2FOT - chains A and C; structure by X-ray diffraction, 2.45 A resolution.

Chain A:
Molecule: Calmodulin
Source organism: Bos taurus
UniProt: P62157 (CALM_BOVIN); residues 1-148 here = UniProt positions 1-148
Amino-acid sequence (148 residues; numbered 1 to 148; the number before each row is that of its first residue):
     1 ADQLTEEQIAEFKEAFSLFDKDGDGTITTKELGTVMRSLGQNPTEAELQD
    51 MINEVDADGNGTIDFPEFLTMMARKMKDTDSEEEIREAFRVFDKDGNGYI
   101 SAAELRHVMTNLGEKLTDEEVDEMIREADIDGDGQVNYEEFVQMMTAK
Unresolved in the structure: 1-5, 74-80, 116, 148
Bound ions: Ca2+ site 1: D20, D22, D24, T26, E31; Ca2+ site 2: D56, N60, T62, E67; Ca2+ site 3: D93, D95, N97, Y99, E104; Ca2+ site 4: D129, D131, D133, Q135, E140

Chain C:
Molecule: alpha-II spectrin Spectrin
Source organism: Homo sapiens
Notes: fragment: Calmodulin binding domain
UniProt: Q13813 (SPTA2_HUMAN); aligned to UniProt positions 1172-1213 over residues 1170-1211 (the alignment contains insertions or deletions, so no single offset holds)
Amino-acid sequence (42 residues; row label = number of the first residue in the row):
  1170 QQEVYGMMPRDETDSKTASASPWKSARLMVHTVATFNSIKER
Unresolved in the structure: 1170-1188
Construct notes: engineered mutation R1211 (Leu in Q13813)
UniProt features mapped onto this chain:
  - site: Y1174, G1175 (Cleavage)
  - modified residue: Y1174 (Phosphotyrosine), S1188 (Phosphoserine)

Chain A / chain C interface:
Contacting residue pairs - 42 pairs, chain A then chain C:
  E11(A) - L1197(C)
  E14(A) - K1193(C)  salt bridge
  E14(A) - S1194(C)
  E14(A) - L1197(C)
  A15(A) - T1201(C)
  L18(A) - S1194(C)
  L18(A) - L1197(C)  hydrophobic
  L18(A) - M1198(C)  hydrophobic
  F19(A) - M1198(C)
  F19(A) - T1201(C)
  F19(A) - V1202(C)  hydrophobic
  L32(A) - F1205(C)  hydrophobic
  M36(A) - V1202(C)  hydrophobic
  M36(A) - N1206(C)
  L39(A) - M1198(C)
  L39(A) - V1199(C)
  Q41(A) - V1202(C)
  Q41(A) - N1206(C)  hydrogen bond
  E47(A) - K1209(C)  salt bridge
  M51(A) - F1205(C)
  M51(A) - K1209(C)
  E54(A) - I1208(C)
  E54(A) - K1209(C)  hydrogen bond (side chain-backbone)
  V55(A) - I1208(C)  hydrophobic
  I63(A) - F1205(C)  hydrophobic
  F68(A) - T1201(C)
  M71(A) - T1204(C)
  M71(A) - F1205(C)  hydrophobic
  M72(A) - T1201(C)
  E84(A) - A1203(C)
  E84(A) - N1206(C)  hydrogen bond
  M109(A) - P1191(C)
  L112(A) - M1198(C)  hydrophobic
  M124(A) - P1191(C)  hydrophobic
  M124(A) - W1192(C)
  A128(A) - W1192(C)  hydrophobic
  M144(A) - W1192(C)  hydrophobic
  M144(A) - R1196(C)  hydrogen bond (backbone-side chain)
  M145(A) - A1195(C)
  M145(A) - R1196(C)
  M145(A) - V1199(C)  hydrophobic
  A147(A) - R1196(C)
Interface residues without a listed pair, chain A (32 interface residues in all): V35, A88, F92, I125, E127, V136, T146

Overview:
32 residues of chain A face 17 of chain C across their interface; the contacts include 4 hydrogen bonds and 2
salt bridges. Polar contacts include E14(A)-K1193(C), E47(A)-K1209(C) and Q41(A)-N1206(C). D20(A), D22(A),
D24(A), T26(A) and E31(A) coordinate Ca2+ site 1.
Here chain A is Calmodulin (Bos taurus) and chain C is alpha-II spectrin Spectrin (Homo sapiens). Entry 2FOT
(Crystal structure of the complex between calmodulin and alphaII-spectrin) was determined by X-ray
diffraction.
